8HBI - chains A and C of the 5 polymer chains in the assembly; structure by electron microscopy, 2.90 A resolution.

[Chain A]
Protein: VP1 of capsid protein
Source organism: Foot-and-mouth disease virus A
UniProt: A0A7D5BJ70 (A0A7D5BJ70_9PICO); residues 1-211 here correspond to UniProt positions 525-735 (UniProt number = residue number + 524)
Amino-acid sequence (211 residues; each row starts with the number of its first residue):
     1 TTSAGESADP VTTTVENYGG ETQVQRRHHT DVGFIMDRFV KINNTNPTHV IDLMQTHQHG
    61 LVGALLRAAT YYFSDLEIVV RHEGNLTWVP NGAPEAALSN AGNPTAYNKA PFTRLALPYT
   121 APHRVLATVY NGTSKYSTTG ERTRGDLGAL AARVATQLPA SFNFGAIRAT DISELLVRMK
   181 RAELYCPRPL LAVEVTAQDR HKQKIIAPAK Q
Unresolved in the structure: 137-155, 211
Sequence notes: conflict Asn-46 (Ser570 in A0A7D5BJ70)

[Chain C]
Protein: VP3 of capsid protein
Source organism: Foot-and-mouth disease virus A
UniProt: A0A7D5BJ70 (A0A7D5BJ70_9PICO); residues 1-221 here correspond to UniProt positions 304-524 (UniProt number = residue number + 303)
Amino-acid sequence (221 residues; each row starts with the number of its first residue):
     1 GIVPVACSDG YGGLVTTDPK TADPVYGKVY NPPRTNYPGR FTNLLDVAEA CPTFLCFDDG
    61 KPYVVTREDE QRLLAKFDVS LAAKHMSNTY LSGIAQYYAQ YSGTINLHFM FTGSTDSKAR
   121 YMVAYVPPGV ETPPDTPERA AHCIHAEWDT GLNSKFTFSI PYVSAADYAY TASDVAETTN
   181 VQGWVCIYQI THGKAQNDTL VVSVSAGKDF ELRLPIDPRT Q

[Chain A / chain C interface]
Residue-residue contacts - 50 pairs, chain A then chain C:
  Pro-90(A) / Leu-214(C)  hydrophobic
  Pro-90(A) / Ile-216(C)
  Asn-91(A) / Ala-99(C)
  Asn-91(A) / Gln-100(C)  hydrogen bond (backbone-side chain)
  Asn-91(A) / Tyr-170(C)  hydrogen bond
  Gly-92(A) / Tyr-170(C)
  Pro-94(A) / Ile-216(C)
  Pro-94(A) / Pro-218(C)  hydrophobic
  Ala-96(A) / Pro-218(C)
  Ala-97(A) / Asp-217(C)
  Ala-97(A) / Pro-218(C)  hydrophobic
  Asn-100(A) / Asp-217(C)  hydrogen bond (side chain-backbone)
  Asn-100(A) / Pro-218(C)
  Asn-100(A) / Arg-219(C)  hydrogen bond (side chain-backbone)
  Ala-101(A) / Thr-16(C)  hydrogen bond (backbone-side chain)
  Gly-102(A) / Thr-17(C)
  Gly-102(A) / Asp-217(C)  hydrogen bond (backbone-side chain)
  Asn-103(A) / Thr-16(C)  hydrogen bond (backbone-side chain)
  Asn-103(A) / Ile-216(C)
  Asn-103(A) / Asp-217(C)
  Pro-104(A) / Thr-17(C)
  Thr-105(A) / Leu-14(C)
  Thr-105(A) / Val-15(C)
  Thr-105(A) / Thr-16(C)  hydrogen bond (backbone-backbone)
  Ala-106(A) / Leu-14(C)
  Tyr-107(A) / Leu-14(C)  hydrogen bond (backbone-backbone)
  Tyr-107(A) / Thr-16(C)
  Lys-109(A) / Tyr-11(C)
  Lys-109(A) / Gly-13(C)
  Pro-111(A) / Asp-9(C)
  Phe-112(A) / Asp-9(C)
  Phe-112(A) / Gly-10(C)
  Arg-114(A) / Gly-10(C)  hydrogen bond (backbone-backbone)
  Arg-114(A) / Tyr-11(C)
  Leu-115(A) / Val-15(C)  hydrophobic
  Tyr-119(A) / Arg-213(C)
  Thr-120(A) / Gln-100(C)  hydrogen bond (backbone-side chain)
  Thr-120(A) / Arg-213(C)
  Thr-120(A) / Leu-214(C)
  Ala-121(A) / Arg-213(C)
  Pro-122(A) / Gln-100(C)
  Pro-122(A) / Ala-166(C)
  Pro-122(A) / Asp-167(C)  hydrogen bond (backbone-backbone)
  Pro-122(A) / Tyr-168(C)
  Pro-122(A) / Tyr-170(C)
  His-123(A) / Ala-166(C)
  Tyr-136(A) / Pro-128(C)
  Tyr-136(A) / Thr-179(C)
  Tyr-136(A) / Val-181(C)
  Ser-161(A) / Tyr-170(C)
Other interface residues (no listed pair), chain A (28 interface residues in all): Ala-93, Thr-113
Other interface residues (no listed pair), chain C (29 interface residues in all): Gly-12, Glu-177, Thr-178, Asn-180, Pro-215, Gln-221

[Summary]
The interface between chain A and chain C involves 28 residues on one side and 29 on the other; the contacts
include 12 hydrogen bonds. Among the polar pairs are Asn-91(A)/Gln-100(C), Asn-91(A)/Tyr-170(C) and
Asn-100(A)/Asp-217(C).
Here chain A is VP1 of capsid protein and chain C is VP3 of capsid protein, both from Foot-and-mouth disease
virus A. Entry 8HBI (FMDV (A/TUR/14/98) in complex with M688F) was determined by electron microscopy,
deposited together with 8HEE, 8HEG, 8HBG and 8HBJ.
